PDB entry 2HJB | X-ray diffraction, 1.85 A resolution | chains D and B of the 4 polymer chains in the assembly

# Chain D
Molecule: Aromatic amine dehydrogenase
From: Alcaligenes faecalis
Notes: EC 1.4.99.4; fragment: AADH (residues 48-182)
Reference sequence: P84887 (AAUA_ALCFA); residue numbers follow UniProt; this construct covers 48-182
Chain sequence (135 residues; numbered 48 to 182; the number before each row is that of its first residue):
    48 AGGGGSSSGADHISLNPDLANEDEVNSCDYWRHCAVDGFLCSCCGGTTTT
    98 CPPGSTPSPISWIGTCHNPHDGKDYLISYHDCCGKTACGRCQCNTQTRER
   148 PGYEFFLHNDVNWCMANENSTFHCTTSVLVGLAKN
Disordered / not traced: 48-70, 181-182
Modified positions: Trp109 (2-amino-3-(6,7-dioxo-6,7-dihydro-1H-indol-3-yl)-propionic acid; TRQ)
Swiss-Prot annotation at these positions:
  - active site: Trp109 (Tryptophylquinone 6'-substrate hemiaminal intermediate), Asp128 (Proton acceptor)
  - binding site (substrate): Asp84, Asn156 to Val158
  - site: Thr172 (Transition state stabilizer)
  - modified residue: Trp109 (Tryptophylquinone)
  - cross-link: Trp109 to Trp160 (Tryptophan tryptophylquinone (Trp-Trp))
Cystine bridges: Cys75-Cys140, Cys81-Cys113, Cys88-Cys171, Cys90-Cys138, Cys91-Cys135, Cys98-Cys129, Cys130-Cys161
Covalent attachments: covalent link Trp109-Trp160
Small-molecule neighbours: 1-(4-methoxyphenyl)methanamine (PZM): Asp84, Trp109, Asn156, Asp157, Val158, Asn159, Phe169

# Chain B
Molecule: Aromatic amine dehydrogenase
From: Alcaligenes faecalis
Notes: EC 1.4.99.4; fragment: AADH (residues 73-433)
Reference sequence: P84888 (AAUB_ALCFA); residues 73-432 here correspond to UniProt positions 30-389 (UniProt number = residue number - 43)
Chain sequence (361 residues; numbered 73 to 433; the number before each row is that of its first residue):
    73 REVLTGGHSVSAPQENRIYVMDSVFMHLTESRVHVYDYTNGKFLGMVPTA
   123 FNGHVQVSNDGKKIYTMTTYHERITRGKRSDVVEVWDADKLTFEKEISLP
   173 PKRVQGLNYDGLFRQTTDGKFIVLQNASPATSIGIVDVAKGDYVEDVTAA
   223 AGCWSVIPQPNRPRSFMTICGDGGLLTINLGEDGKVASQSRSKQMFSVKD
   273 DPIFIAPALDKDKAHFVSYYGNVYSADFSGDEVKVDGPWSLLNDEDKAKN
   323 WVPGGYNLVGLHRASGRMYVFMHPDGKEGTHKFPAAEIWVMDTKTKQRVA
   373 RIPGRDALSMTIDQQRNLMLTLDGGNVNVYDISQPEPKLLRTIEGAAEAS
   423 LQVQFHPVGGT
Disordered / not traced: 431-433
Cystine bridges: Cys225-Cys242
Small-molecule neighbours: 1-(4-methoxyphenyl)methanamine (PZM): Phe97, Leu100, Phe123, Asn124, Gln177, Gly178, Leu179

# Interface between chain D and chain B
Residue-residue contacts - 66 pairs, chain D then chain B:
  Phe86(D) - Phe97(B)  hydrophobic
  Phe86(D) - Met98(B)  hydrophobic
  Ile107(D) - Pro201(B)  hydrophobic
  Gly131(D) - Thr147(B)
  Thr133(D) - Thr101(B)
  Thr133(D) - Thr147(B)
  Ala134(D) - Phe97(B)
  Ala134(D) - Met98(B)
  Gly136(D) - Met98(B)
  Gln139(D) - Phe97(B)
  Gln139(D) - Met98(B)
  Asn141(D) - Tyr328(B)
  Gln143(D) - Gly351(B)
  Gln143(D) - His353(B)
  Gln143(D) - Lys354(B)
  Thr144(D) - Glu350(B)
  Thr144(D) - Gly351(B)
  Arg145(D) - Glu350(B)  hydrogen bond (backbone-side chain)
  Glu146(D) - Tyr291(B)  hydrogen bond (backbone-side chain)
  Glu146(D) - His353(B)  salt bridge
  Glu146(D) - Lys354(B)  salt bridge
  Arg147(D) - Pro274(B)
  Arg147(D) - Tyr291(B)
  Arg147(D) - Glu350(B)  salt bridge
  Pro148(D) - Ile275(B)
  Pro148(D) - Ile277(B)  hydrophobic
  Pro148(D) - Tyr291(B)
  Gly149(D) - Trp226(B)
  Tyr150(D) - Trp226(B)
  Tyr150(D) - Ile241(B)  hydrophobic
  Tyr150(D) - Gly243(B)
  Tyr150(D) - Phe268(B)
  Tyr150(D) - Pro274(B)
  Tyr150(D) - Ile275(B)  hydrogen bond (side chain-backbone)
  Tyr150(D) - Ile277(B)  hydrophobic
  Glu151(D) - Val270(B)
  Phe152(D) - Ala199(B)  hydrophobic
  Phe152(D) - Pro201(B)
  Phe152(D) - Trp226(B)  hydrophobic
  Asn156(D) - Lys354(B)  hydrogen bond
  Asp157(D) - Gly178(B)
  Asp157(D) - Leu179(B)  hydrogen bond (backbone-backbone)
  Asp157(D) - Tyr181(B)  hydrogen bond
  Asp157(D) - Tyr328(B)
  Asp157(D) - Lys354(B)  salt bridge
  Val158(D) - Gln177(B)
  Val158(D) - Gly178(B)
  Val158(D) - Trp226(B)  hydrophobic
  Asn159(D) - Phe123(B)
  Asn159(D) - Gln177(B)  hydrogen bond (backbone-backbone)
  Trp160(D) - Pro201(B)  hydrophobic
  Met162(D) - Arg151(B)  hydrogen bond (backbone-side chain)
  Met162(D) - Gln177(B)
  Met162(D) - Ala199(B)
  Ala163(D) - Ser200(B)
  Asn166(D) - His143(B)  hydrogen bond
  Asn166(D) - Ile146(B)  hydrogen bond (side chain-backbone)
  Asn166(D) - Thr147(B)  hydrogen bond (side chain-backbone)
  Asn166(D) - Arg148(B)
  Ser167(D) - Phe123(B)
  Ser167(D) - His143(B)  hydrogen bond
  Ser167(D) - Arg151(B)
  Ser167(D) - Gln177(B)  hydrogen bond
  Thr168(D) - Ile146(B)  hydrogen bond (side chain-backbone)
  Phe169(D) - Phe97(B)  hydrophobic
  Phe169(D) - Phe123(B)
Other interface residues (no listed pair), chain D (34 interface residues in all): Asp84, Lys132, Phe153, His155, Glu165
Other interface residues (no listed pair), chain B (34 interface residues in all): Thr141, Val176, Gly224, Cys242

# In short
The chain D/chain B interface involves 34 residues from each chain; the contacts include 14 hydrogen bonds and
4 salt bridges. Among the polar pairs are Glu146(D)-His353(B), Glu146(D)-Lys354(B) and Arg147(D)-Glu350(B).
1-(4-methoxyphenyl)methanamine is bound between chain D and chain B.
Chain D is Aromatic amine dehydrogenase and chain B is Aromatic amine dehydrogenase, both from Alcaligenes
faecalis; the structure, Crystal structure of Alcaligenes faecalis AADH in complex with p-methoxybenzylamine,
was determined by X-ray diffraction, deposited together with 2HJ4 and 2Q7Q.
